Entry 8YR4 (electron microscopy, 3.10 A resolution); this record covers chains A and D of the 4 polymer chains in the assembly.

# Chain A
Protein: ATP-binding cassette sub-family B member 6
Organism: Homo sapiens
Notes: EC 7.6.2.5
UniProt: Q9NP58 (ABCB6_HUMAN); numbering as in UniProt (aligned over 206-842)
Chain sequence (637 residues; row label = number of the first residue in the row):
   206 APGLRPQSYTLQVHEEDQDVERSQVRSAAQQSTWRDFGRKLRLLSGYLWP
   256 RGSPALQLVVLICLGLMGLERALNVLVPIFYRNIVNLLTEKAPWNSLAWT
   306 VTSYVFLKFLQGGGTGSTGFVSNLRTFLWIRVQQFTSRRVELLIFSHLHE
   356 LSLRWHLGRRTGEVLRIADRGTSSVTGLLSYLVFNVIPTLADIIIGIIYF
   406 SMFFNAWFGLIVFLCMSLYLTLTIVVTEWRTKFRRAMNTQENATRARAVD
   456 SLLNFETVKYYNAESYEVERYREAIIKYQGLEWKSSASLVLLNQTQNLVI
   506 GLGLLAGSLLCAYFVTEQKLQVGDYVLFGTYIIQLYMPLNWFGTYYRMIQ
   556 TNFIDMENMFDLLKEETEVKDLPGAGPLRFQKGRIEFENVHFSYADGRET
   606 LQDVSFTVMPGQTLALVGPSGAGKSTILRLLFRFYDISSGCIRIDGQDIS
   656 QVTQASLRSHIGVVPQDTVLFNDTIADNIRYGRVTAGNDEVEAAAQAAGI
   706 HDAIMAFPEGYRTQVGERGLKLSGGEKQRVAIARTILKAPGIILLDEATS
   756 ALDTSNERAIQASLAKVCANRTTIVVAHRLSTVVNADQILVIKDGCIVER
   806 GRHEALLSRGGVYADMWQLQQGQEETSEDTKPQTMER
Unresolved in the structure: 206-240, 827-842
UniProt features mapped onto this chain:
  - binding site (ATP): Tyr599, Gly623 to Arg634
What the authors report for this chain:
  - mutagenesis - E752Q: abolished catalytic activity on Cd(II):GSH
  - mutagenesis - E752Q: unchanged binding to Cd(II):GSH
  - mutagenesis - E752Q: decreased growth in response to Cd(II)
  - mutagenesis - Q501A (1.7 +/- 1.0 mM): decreased binding to Cd(II):GSH
  - mutagenesis - R435A, R439A, N498A, R552A: increased catalytic activity
  - specificity-determining residues: Trp546 (proposed by the authors, not directly observed)

# Chain D
Protein: Phytochelatin 2
Chain sequence (5 residues; numbered 101 to 105; the number before each row is that of its first residue):
   101 ECECG
Modified positions: Glu101 (gamma-D-glutamic acid; FGA)
Bound ions: Cd2+: Cys102, Cys104 (shared with 1 residue of chain C)

# Interface between chain A and chain D
Residue-residue contacts (11; chain A residue first):
  Arg435(A) - Glu103(D)  hydrogen bond (side chain-backbone)
  Arg439(A) - Gly105(D)  hydrogen bond (side chain-backbone)
  Leu494(A) - Glu101(D)
  Asn498(A) - Glu101(D)
  Asn545(A) - Glu101(D)
  Trp546(A) - Glu101(D)
  Thr549(A) - Glu101(D)
  Thr549(A) - Cys102(D)  hydrogen bond (side chain-backbone)
  Arg552(A) - Gly105(D)
  Met553(A) - Cys104(D)  hydrophobic
  Met553(A) - Gly105(D)
Interface residues without a listed pair, chain A (10 interface residues in all): Gln501

# In short
The interface between chain A and chain D involves 10 residues on one side and 5 on the other; the contacts
include 3 hydrogen bonds. Polar pairs include Arg435(A)-Glu103(D), Arg439(A)-Gly105(D) and
Thr549(A)-Cys102(D). The paper reports that R435A, R439A and N498A of chain A, among others, increase
catalytic activity; the specificity determinant Trp546(A); 6 substitutions were tested in all.
Here chain A is ATP-binding cassette sub-family B member 6 (Homo sapiens) and chain D is Phytochelatin 2.
Entry 8YR4 (Cryo-EM structure of the human ABCB6 in complex with Cd(II):Phytochelatin 2) was determined by
electron microscopy, deposited together with 8YR3.
